3WTX - chains A and E of the 5 polymer chains in the assembly; structure by X-ray diffraction, 2.80 A resolution.

== Chain A ==
Name: Runt-related transcription factor 1
From: Mus musculus
Reference sequence: Q03347 (RUNX1_MOUSE); residues 60-263 here = UniProt positions 60-263
Sequence (204 residues; row label = number of the first residue in the row):
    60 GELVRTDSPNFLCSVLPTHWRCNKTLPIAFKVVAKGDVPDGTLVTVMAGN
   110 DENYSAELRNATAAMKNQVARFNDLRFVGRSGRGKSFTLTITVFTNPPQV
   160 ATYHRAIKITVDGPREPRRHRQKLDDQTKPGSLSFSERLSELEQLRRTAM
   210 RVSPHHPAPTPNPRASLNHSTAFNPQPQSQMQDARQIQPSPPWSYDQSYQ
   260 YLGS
Disordered / not traced: 178-263
Construct notes: engineered mutation Lys-94 (Leu in Q03347)
UniProt features mapped onto this chain:
  - region (Interaction with DNA): Arg-80 to Thr-84, Arg-135 to Gly-143, Ile-168 to Arg-177
  - binding site (chloride): Asn-112, Glu-116, Arg-139, Val-170
  - modified residue (Phosphoserine): Ser-193, Ser-212, Ser-249
  - mutagenesis: Arg-80 (R80A: Interferes with DNA-binding), Asn-109 (N109A: Interferes with heterodimerization), Tyr-113 (Y113A: Interferes with heterodimerization), Arg-142 (R142A: Interferes with DNA-binding), Lys-144 (K144M: Interferes with DNA-binding), Thr-149 (T149A: Interferes with heterodimerization), Val-170 (V170A: No effect), Asp-171 (D171A: Interferes with DNA-binding), Arg-174 (R174A: Interferes with DNA-binding), Arg-177 (R177A: Interferes with DNA-binding), Ser-249 (S249A: Reduced phosphorylation)
From the paper describing this entry:
  - mutagenesis - R80K, V170A: abolished binding to phosphorylated Ets1 with Runx1
  - mutagenesis - R80K, V170A: decreased signaling in response to phosphorylated Ets1 and Runx1
  - mutagenesis - R80K, V170A: abolished binding to Protein C-ets-1
  - mutagenesis - R80K, V170A: decreased signaling with Protein C-ets-1

== Chain E ==
Molecule: 15-nt DNA strand
Sequence (15 nucleotides; row label = number of the first residue in the row):
   101 AGAGGATGTGGCTTC

== Chain A / chain E interface ==
Residue-residue contacts (12):
  Arg-80(A) with DT107(E), base contact; DG108(E), hydrogen bond to the base
  Lys-83(A) with DT107(E), phosphate contact; DG108(E), salt bridge to the phosphate
  Arg-135(A) with DA106(E), salt bridge to the phosphate
  Arg-142(A) with DT114(E), base contact; DC115(E), hydrogen bond to the base
  Arg-174(A) with DT109(E), base contact; DG110(E), hydrogen bond to the base
  Arg-177(A) with DG110(E), base contact; DG111(E), hydrogen bond to the base; DC112(E), base contact
Interface residues without a listed pair, chain A (9 interface residues in all): Asn-82, Thr-84, Asp-171

== In short ==
Chain A and chain E each contribute 9 residues to their interface, with 4 hydrogen bonds and 2 salt bridges.
Polar pairs include Arg-80(A)/DG108(E), Arg-142(A)/DC115(E) and Arg-174(A)/DG110(E). From the paper: R80K and
V170A of chain A abolish binding to phosphorylated Ets1 with Runx1; R80K and V170A of chain A reduce signaling
in response to phosphorylated Ets1 and Runx1.
Chain A is Runt-related transcription factor 1 (Mus musculus) and chain E is a 15-nt DNA strand; the
structure, Crystal structure of the complex comprised of ETS1(Y329A), RUNX1, CBFBETA, and the tcralpha gene
enhancer DNA, was determined by X-ray diffraction together with 3WTS, 3WTT, 3WTU, 3WTV, 3WTW and 3WU1 from the
same study.
